PDB entry 7LN4 | electron microscopy, 3.00 A resolution | chains E and G of the 7 polymer chains in the assembly

Chain E:
Molecule: Transitional endoplasmic reticulum ATPase
Source organism: Homo sapiens
Notes: EC 3.6.4.6
UniProtKB: P55072 (TERA_HUMAN); residues 1-806 here = UniProt positions 1-806
Sequence (806 residues; row label = number of the first residue in the row):
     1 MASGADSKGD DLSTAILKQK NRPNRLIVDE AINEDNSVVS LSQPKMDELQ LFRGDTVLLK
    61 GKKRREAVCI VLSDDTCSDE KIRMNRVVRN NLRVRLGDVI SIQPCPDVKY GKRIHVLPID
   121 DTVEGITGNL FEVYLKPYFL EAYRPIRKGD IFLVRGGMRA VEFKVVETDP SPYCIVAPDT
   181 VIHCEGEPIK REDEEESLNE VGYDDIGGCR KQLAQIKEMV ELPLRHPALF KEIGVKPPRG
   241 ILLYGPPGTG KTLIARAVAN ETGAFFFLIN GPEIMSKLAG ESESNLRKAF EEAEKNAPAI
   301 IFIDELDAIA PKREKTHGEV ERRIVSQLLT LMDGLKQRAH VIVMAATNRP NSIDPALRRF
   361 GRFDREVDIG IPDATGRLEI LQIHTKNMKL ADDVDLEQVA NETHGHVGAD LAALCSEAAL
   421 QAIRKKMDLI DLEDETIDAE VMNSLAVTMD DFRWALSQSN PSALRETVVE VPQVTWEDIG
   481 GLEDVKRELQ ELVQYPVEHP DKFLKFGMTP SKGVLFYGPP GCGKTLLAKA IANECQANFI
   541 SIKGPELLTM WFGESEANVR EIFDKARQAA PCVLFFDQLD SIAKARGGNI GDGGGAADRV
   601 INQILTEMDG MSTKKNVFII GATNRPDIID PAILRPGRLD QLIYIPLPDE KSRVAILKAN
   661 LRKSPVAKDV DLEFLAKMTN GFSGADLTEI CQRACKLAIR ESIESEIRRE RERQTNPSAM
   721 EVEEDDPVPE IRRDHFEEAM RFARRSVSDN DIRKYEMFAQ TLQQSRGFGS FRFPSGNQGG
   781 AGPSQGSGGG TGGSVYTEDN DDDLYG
Disordered / not traced: 1-11, 593, 715-726, 767-806
Sequence notes: engineered mutation Glu232 (Ala in P55072), Gln578 (Glu in P55072)
Bound ions: Mg2+ site 1: Thr252 (together with ATP); Mg2+ site 2: Thr525 (together with ATP)
Small-molecule neighbours:
  - ATP (adenosine-5'-triphosphate), molecule 1: Asp205, Ile206, Gly207, Cys209, Pro246, Pro247, Gly248, Thr249, Gly250, Lys251, Thr252, Leu253, Arg256, Glu305, Asn348, Ile380, His384, Gly408, Ala409
  - ATP, molecule 2: Asp478, Ile479, Gly480, Leu482, Pro519, Pro520, Gly521, Cys522, Gly523, Lys524, Thr525, Leu526, Gln578, Asn624, Ile656, Asn660, Gly684, Ala685, Thr688
From the paper describing this entry:
  - mutagenesis - W551A/F552A, R599A: abolished catalytic activity
  - mutagenesis - I590A/D592A: unchanged catalytic activity
  - mutagenesis - L464A: decreased catalytic activity
  - disease-associated variants - A232E: increased catalytic activity (citing earlier work)
  - mutagenesis - E578Q: decreased catalytic activity (citing earlier work)

Chain G:
Molecule: polyubiquitinated Ub-Eos
Source organism: Mus musculus
Sequence (22 residues; each row starts with the number of its first residue; X marks 22 residues of unknown identity (built as UNK)):
     1 XXXXXXXXXX XXXXXXXXXX XX

How chain E and chain G interact:
Chain E residues in contact with chain G, 7 residues: Leu278, Met550, Trp551, Phe552, Gly591, Asp592, Gly594

Summary:
No residue of chain E is in contact with chain G. Chain E binds ATP. The paper reports that W551A/F552A and
R599A of chain E abolish catalytic activity; L464A and E578Q of chain E reduce catalytic activity; 6
substitutions were tested in all.
Here chain E is Transitional endoplasmic reticulum ATPase (Homo sapiens) and chain G is polyubiquitinated
Ub-Eos (Mus musculus). Entry 7LN4 (Cryo-EM structure of human p97 in complex with Npl4/Ufd1 and
polyubiquitinated Ub-Eos (FOM, Class 3)) was determined by electron microscopy together with 7LMZ, 7LN0, 7LN1,
7LN2, 7LN3, 7LN5 and 7LN6 from the same study.
